PDB entry 1HAO | X-ray diffraction, 2.80 A resolution | chains D and H of the 3 polymer chains in the assembly

== Chain D ==
Molecule: 15-nt DNA strand
Sequence (15 nucleotides; row label = number of the first residue in the row):
   401 GGTTGGTGTG GTTGG

== Chain H ==
Protein: ALPHA-THROMBIN heavy chain
Organism: Homo sapiens
Notes: EC 3.4.21.5
UniProtKB: P00734 (THRB_HUMAN); the construct lacks a stretch of the UniProt sequence and is renumbered around it, so the offset changes along the chain: 16-36 = UniProt 364-384; 37-60 = UniProt 386-409; 61-77 = UniProt 419-435; 78-97 = UniProt 437-456; 7 more segments
Sequence (259 residues; numbered 16 to 247 plus 29 insertion-coded residues; 2 numbers in that range are skipped by the numbering (no residue carries them; nothing is unmodelled there); the number before each row is that of its first residue; a row labelled like 60A-60I holds insertion residues (60A, then the next letters in order)):
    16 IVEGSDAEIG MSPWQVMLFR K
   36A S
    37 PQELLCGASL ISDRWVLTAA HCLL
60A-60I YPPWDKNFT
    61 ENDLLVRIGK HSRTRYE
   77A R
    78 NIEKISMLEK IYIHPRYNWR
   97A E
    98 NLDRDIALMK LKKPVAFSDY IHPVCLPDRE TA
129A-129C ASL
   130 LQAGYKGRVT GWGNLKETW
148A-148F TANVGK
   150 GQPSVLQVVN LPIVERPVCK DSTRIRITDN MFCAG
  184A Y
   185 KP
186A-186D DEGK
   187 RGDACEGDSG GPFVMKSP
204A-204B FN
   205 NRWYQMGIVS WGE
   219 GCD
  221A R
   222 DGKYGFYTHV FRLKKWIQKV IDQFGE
Unresolved in the structure: 148A-148F
Disulfide bonds: Cys42-Cys58, Cys168-Cys182, Cys191-Cys220
Covalent attachments: compound 0G6 linked to His57, Ser195
Small-molecule neighbours: 0G6 (D-phenylalanyl-N-[(2S,3S)-6-{[amino(iminio)methyl]amino}-1-chloro-2-hydroxyhexan-3-yl]-L-prolinamide): Cys58, Tyr60A, Trp60D, Glu97A, Asn98, Leu99, Ile174, Asp189, Ala190, Cys191, Glu192, Gly193, Asp194, Val213, Ser214, Trp215, Gly216, Gly219, Cys220, Gly226, Phe227
Swiss-Prot annotation at these positions:
  - region: Ala183 to Val200 (High affinity receptor-binding region which is also known as the TP508 peptide)
  - active site (Charge relay system): His57, Asp102, Ser195
  - glycosylation: Asn60G (N-linked (GlcNAc...) (complex) asparagine)

== Interface between chain D and chain H ==
Pairs across the interface (18; chain D residue first):
  DT403(D) with Tyr76(H), hydrogen bond to the base; Ile82(H), base contact
  DT404(D) with Arg75(H), base contact; Tyr76(H), base contact; Arg77A(H), base contact
  DG405(D) with Arg75(H), base contact
  DG411(D) with Arg75(H), base contact
  DT412(D) with Ile24(H), sugar contact; His71(H), base contact; Arg75(H), base contact; Glu77(H), base contact; Ile79(H), base contact; Tyr117(H), sugar contact
  DT413(D) with Arg75(H), hydrogen bond to the base; Arg77A(H), hydrogen bond to the base; Asn78(H), sugar contact
  DG414(D) with Arg77A(H), hydrogen bond to the base; Asn78(H), phosphate contact
Also at the interface, not in a pair above, chain D (8 interface residues in all): DG402
Also at the interface, not in a pair above, chain H (11 interface residues in all): Thr74

== Summary ==
8 residues of chain D face 11 of chain H across their interface; the contacts include 4 hydrogen bonds. Polar
contacts include DT403(D)-Tyr76(H), DT413(D)-Arg75(H) and DT413(D)-Arg77A(H). Covalently linked compound 0G6:
at Ser195(H). UniProt lists 3 active-site residues on chain H.
Here chain D is a 15-nt DNA strand and chain H is ALPHA-THROMBIN heavy chain (Homo sapiens). Entry 1HAO
(Complex of human alpha-thrombin with a 15MER oligonucleotide ggttggtgtggttgg (based on NMR model of DNA)) was
determined by X-ray diffraction, deposited together with 1HAP.
